PDB entry 8ZA6 | electron microscopy, 3.43 A resolution | chains a and e of the 8 polymer chains in the assembly

[Chain a]
Molecule: T-cell surface glycoprotein CD3 zeta chain
From: Homo sapiens
Reference sequence: P20963 (CD3Z_HUMAN); residues 1-164 here = UniProt positions 1-164
Chain sequence (165 residues; numbered 1 to 165; the number before each row is that of its first residue):
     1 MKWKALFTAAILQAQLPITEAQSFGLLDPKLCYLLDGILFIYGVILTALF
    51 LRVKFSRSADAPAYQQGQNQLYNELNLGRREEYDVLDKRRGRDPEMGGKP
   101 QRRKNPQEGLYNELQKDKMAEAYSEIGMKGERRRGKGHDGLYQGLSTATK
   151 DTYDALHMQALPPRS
Unresolved in the structure: 1-25, 55-165
Sequence notes: expression tag (165)
UniProt features mapped onto this chain:
  - modified residue: Ser-58 (Phosphoserine), Tyr-64 (Phosphotyrosine), Tyr-72 (Phosphotyrosine), Tyr-83 (Phosphotyrosine), Tyr-111 (Phosphotyrosine), Tyr-123 (Phosphotyrosine), Tyr-142 (Phosphotyrosine), Tyr-153 (Phosphotyrosine)
  - mutagenesis: Asp-36 (D36E/L/V: Decreases cell surface expression of IgG Fc receptor complex)

[Chain e]
Molecule: T-cell surface glycoprotein CD3 epsilon chain
From: Homo sapiens
Reference sequence: P07766 (CD3E_HUMAN); residues 1-207 here = UniProt positions 1-207
Chain sequence (207 residues; numbered 1 to 207; the number before each row is that of its first residue):
     1 MQSGTHWRVLGLCLLSVGVWGQDGNEEMGGITQTPYKVSISGTTVILTCP
    51 QYPGSEILWQHNDKNIGGDEDDKNIGSDEDHLSLKEFSELEQSGYYVCYP
   101 RGSKPEDANFYLYLRARVCENCMEMDVMSVATIVIVDICITGGLLLLVYY
   151 WSKNRKAKAKPVTRGAGAGGRQRGQNKERPPPVPNPDYEPIRKGQRDLYS
   201 GLNQRRI
Unresolved in the structure: 1-32, 156-207
Disulfide bonds: Cys-49/Cys-98, Cys-119/Cys-122

[Interface between chain a and chain e]
Residue-residue contacts - 6 pairs, chain a then chain e:
  Leu-27(a) / Met-125(e)
  Leu-31(a) / Val-127(e)  hydrophobic
  Leu-34(a) / Ala-131(e)  hydrophobic
  Leu-34(a) / Val-134(e)  hydrophobic
  Ile-38(a) / Ile-135(e)  hydrophobic
  Ile-38(a) / Ile-138(e)  hydrophobic
Interface residues without a listed pair, chain a (5 interface residues in all): Asp-28
Interface residues without a listed pair, chain e (7 interface residues in all): Val-130

[Overview]
Chain a and chain e form an interface of 5 and 7 residues respectively. Curated annotation (UniProt) lists one
mutagenesis site on chain a.
Here chain a is T-cell surface glycoprotein CD3 zeta chain and chain e is T-cell surface glycoprotein CD3
epsilon chain, both from Homo sapiens. Entry 8ZA6 (Cryo-EM structure of the gdTCR-CD3 complex) was determined
by electron microscopy, deposited together with 8ZA9, 8ZAA, 8ZD4 and 9II6.
